PDB entry 5KX5 | X-ray diffraction, 2.50 A resolution | chains B and C of the 6 polymer chains in the assembly

# Chain B
Protein: Tubulin beta chain
Source organism: Ovis aries
UniProtKB: D0VWY9 (D0VWY9_SHEEP); the author numbering skips numbers that UniProt does not, so the offset changes along the chain: 1-42 = UniProt 1-42; 45-360 = UniProt 43-358; 369-455 = UniProt 359-445
Sequence (445 residues; each row starts with the number of its first residue; note: 10 numbers in that range are skipped by the numbering (no residue carries them; nothing is unmodelled there)):
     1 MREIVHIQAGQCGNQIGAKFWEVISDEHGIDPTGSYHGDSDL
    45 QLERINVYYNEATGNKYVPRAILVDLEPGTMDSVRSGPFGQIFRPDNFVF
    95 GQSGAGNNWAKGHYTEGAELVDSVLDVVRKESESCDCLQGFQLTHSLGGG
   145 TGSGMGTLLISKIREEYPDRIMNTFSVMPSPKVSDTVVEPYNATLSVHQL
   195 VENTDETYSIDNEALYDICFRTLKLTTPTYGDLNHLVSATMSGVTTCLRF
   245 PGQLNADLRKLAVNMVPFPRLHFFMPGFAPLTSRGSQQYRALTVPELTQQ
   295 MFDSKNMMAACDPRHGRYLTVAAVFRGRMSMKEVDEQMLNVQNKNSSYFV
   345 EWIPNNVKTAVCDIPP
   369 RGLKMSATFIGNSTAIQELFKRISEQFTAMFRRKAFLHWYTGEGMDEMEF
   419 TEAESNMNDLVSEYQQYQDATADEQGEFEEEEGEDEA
Unresolved in the structure: 280-282, 441-455
Ion coordination: Ca2+ near Glu113 (its only coordinating residue here); Mg2+ near Ser298 (its only coordinating residue here)
Small-molecule neighbours:
  - 6YK ((2S,4R)-4-[[2-[(1R,3R)-1-acetyloxy-3-[[(2S,3S)-2-[[(2R)-1,2-dimethylpyrrolidin-2-yl]carbonylamino]-3-methyl-pentanoyl]-methyl-amino]-4-methyl-pentyl]-1,3-thiazol-4-yl]carbonylamino]-5-(4-aminophenyl)-2-methyl-pentanoic acid): Gln11, Gln15, Pro175, Lys176, Val177, Ser178, Asp179, Tyr210, Thr221, Pro222, Thr223, Tyr224, Gly225, Asp226, Leu227, Asn228, Arg278
  - GDP (guanosine-5'-diphosphate): Gly10, Gln11, Cys12, Gln15, Ile16, Asp69, Ala99, Asn101, Ser140, Gly142, Gly143, Gly144, Thr145, Gly146, Ser147, Val171, Pro173, Val177, Ser178, Glu183, Asn206, Leu209, Tyr224, Leu227, Asn228
From the paper describing this entry:
  - binding site for 6YK: Thr221, Thr223

# Chain C
Protein: Tubulin alpha chain
Source organism: Ovis aries
UniProtKB: D0VWZ0 (D0VWZ0_SHEEP); residues 1-451 here = UniProt positions 1-451
Sequence (451 residues; row label = number of the first residue in the row):
     1 MRECISIHVGQAGVQIGNACWELYCLEHGIQPDGQMPSDKTIGGGDDSFN
    51 TFFSETGAGKHVPRAVFVDLEPTVIDEVRTGTYRQLFHPEQLITGKEDAA
   101 NNYARGHYTIGKEIIDLVLDRIRKLADQCTGLQGFLVFHSFGGGTGSGFT
   151 SLLMERLSVDYGKKSKLEFSIYPAPQVSTAVVEPYNSILTTHTTLEHSDC
   201 AFMVDNEAIYDICRRNLDIERPTYTNLNRLIGQIVSSITASLRFDGALNV
   251 DLTEFQTNLVPYPRIHFPLATYAPVISAEKAYHEQLSVAEITNACFEPAN
   301 QMVKCDPRHGKYMACCLLYRGDVVPKDVNAAIATIKTKRTIQFVDWCPTG
   351 FKVGINYQPPTVVPGGDLAKVQRAVCMLSNTTAIAEAWARLDHKFDLMYA
   401 KRAFVHWYVGEGMEEGEFSEAREDMAALEKDYEEVGVDSVEGEGEEEGEE
   451 Y
Unresolved in the structure: 441-451
Ion coordination: Ca2+: Asp39, Thr41, Glu55
Small-molecule neighbours:
  - 6YK ((2S,4R)-4-[[2-[(1R,3R)-1-acetyloxy-3-[[(2S,3S)-2-[[(2R)-1,2-dimethylpyrrolidin-2-yl]carbonylamino]-3-methyl-pentanoyl]-methyl-amino]-4-methyl-pentyl]-1,3-thiazol-4-yl]carbonylamino]-5-(4-aminophenyl)-2-methyl-pentanoic acid): Leu248, Pro325, Val328, Asn329, Ile332, Phe351, Val353, Ile355
  - GTP (guanosine-5'-triphosphate): Gly10, Gln11, Ala12, Gln15, Ile16, Asp69, Asp98, Ala99, Ala100, Asn101, Ser140, Gly142, Gly143, Gly144, Thr145, Gly146, Ile171, Pro173, Val177, Ser178, Thr179, Glu183, Asn206, Tyr224, Leu227, Asn228, Ile231
From the paper describing this entry:
  - binding site for 6YK: Pro325

# Chain B / chain C interface
Contacting residue pairs - 40 pairs, chain B then chain C:
  Gln96(B) - Met1(C)
  Asn101(B) - Glu254(C)
  Asp179(B) - Asn258(C)  hydrogen bond (backbone-side chain)
  Asp179(B) - Gly350(C)
  Asp179(B) - Phe351(C)  hydrogen bond (side chain-backbone)
  Asp179(B) - Lys352(C)
  Thr180(B) - Asn258(C)
  Thr180(B) - Lys352(C)  hydrogen bond
  Val181(B) - Asn258(C)  hydrogen bond (backbone-side chain)
  Val181(B) - Pro348(C)
  Thr221(B) - Lys326(C)
  Thr221(B) - Asn329(C)
  Ala397(B) - Trp346(C)
  Met398(B) - Trp346(C)
  Arg400(B) - Trp346(C)
  Arg400(B) - Ser439(C)  hydrogen bond
  Arg400(B) - Val440(C)  hydrogen bond (side chain-backbone)
  Arg401(B) - Tyr262(C)  hydrogen bond (backbone-side chain)
  Arg401(B) - Asp345(C)  salt bridge
  Arg401(B) - Trp346(C)
  Arg401(B) - Glu434(C)  hydrogen bond (side chain-backbone)
  Arg401(B) - Val435(C)  hydrogen bond (side chain-backbone)
  Arg401(B) - Val437(C)  hydrogen bond (side chain-backbone)
  Arg401(B) - Asp438(C)
  Arg401(B) - Ser439(C)  hydrogen bond
  Lys402(B) - Tyr262(C)
  Ala403(B) - Pro261(C)
  Ala403(B) - Tyr262(C)
  Ala403(B) - Trp346(C)  hydrophobic
  Phe404(B) - Thr257(C)
  Phe404(B) - Asn258(C)
  Phe404(B) - Val260(C)
  Phe404(B) - Pro261(C)  hydrogen bond (backbone-backbone)
  Phe404(B) - Trp346(C)  hydrophobic
  His406(B) - Val260(C)  hydrogen bond (side chain-backbone)
  His406(B) - Pro261(C)
  His406(B) - Pro263(C)
  Trp407(B) - Gln256(C)
  Trp407(B) - Thr257(C)  hydrogen bond (side chain-backbone)
  Trp407(B) - Val260(C)  hydrogen bond (side chain-backbone)
Other interface residues (no listed pair), chain B (17 interface residues in all): Val182, Leu405
Other interface residues (no listed pair), chain C (26 interface residues in all): Met313, Pro325, Cys347

# In short
17 residues of chain B face 26 of chain C across their interface; the contacts include 15 hydrogen bonds and 1
salt bridge. Among the polar pairs are Arg401(B)-Asp345(C), Asp179(B)-Asn258(C) and Asp179(B)-Phe351(C).
Compound 6YK is bound between chain B and chain C. From the paper: a binding site for 6YK at Thr221(B),
Thr223(B) and Pro325(C).
Here chain B is Tubulin beta chain and chain C is Tubulin alpha chain, both from Ovis aries. Entry 5KX5
(Crystal structure of tubulin-stathmin-TTL-Compound 11 complex) was determined by X-ray diffraction.
